6LO8 - chains E and F of the 10 polymer chains in the assembly; structure by electron microscopy, 3.83 A resolution.

Chain E:
Name: Mitochondrial import inner membrane translocase subunit TIM9
Source organism: Saccharomyces cerevisiae (strain ATCC 204508 / S288c)
UniProtKB: O74700 (TIM9_YEAST); numbering as in UniProt (aligned over 1-87)
Sequence (87 residues; row label = number of the first residue in the row):
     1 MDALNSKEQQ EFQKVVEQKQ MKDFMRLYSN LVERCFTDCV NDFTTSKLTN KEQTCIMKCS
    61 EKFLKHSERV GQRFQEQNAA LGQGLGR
Unresolved in the structure: 1, 82-87
Cystine bridges: C35-C59, C39-C55
Curated features (UniProtKB/Swiss-Prot):
  - motif: C35 to C59 (Twin CX3C motif)
  - modified residue: M1 (N-acetylmethionine)
  - mutagenesis: V40 (V40A: In tim9-3; impairs the import of mitochondrial carrier proteins into mitochondria; when associated with P-60), E52 (E52G: In tim9-19; impairs the import of mitochondrial carrier proteins into mitochondria), S60 (S60P: In tim9-3; impairs the import of mitochondrial carrier proteins into mitochondria; when associated with A-40), S67 (S67C: Impairs the import of mitochondrial carrier proteins into mitochondria)

Chain F:
Name: Mitochondrial import inner membrane translocase subunit TIM12
Source organism: Saccharomyces cerevisiae (strain ATCC 204508 / S288c)
UniProtKB: P32830 (TIM12_YEAST); numbering as in UniProt (aligned over 1-109)
Sequence (109 residues; each row starts with the number of its first residue):
     1 MSFFLNSLRG NQEVSQEKLD VAGVQFDAMC STFNNILSTC LEKCIPHEGF GEPDLTKGEQ
    61 CCIDRCVAKM HYSNRLIGGF VQTRGFGPEN QLRHYSRFVA KEIADDSKK
Unresolved in the structure: 1-14, 99-109
Cystine bridges: C40-C66, C44-C62
Curated features (UniProtKB/Swiss-Prot):
  - motif: C40 to C66 (Twin CX3C motif)
  - modified residue: S2 (N-acetylserine)

How chain E and chain F interact:
Pairs across the interface (51; chain E residue first):
  D2(E) - V21(F)
  D2(E) - A22(F)
  D2(E) - Q25(F)
  L4(E) - K18(F)
  E8(E) - S15(F)  hydrogen bond (side chain-backbone)
  E8(E) - K18(F)  salt bridge
  F12(E) - L19(F)  hydrophobic
  F12(E) - A22(F)  hydrophobic
  K19(E) - G23(F)  hydrogen bond (side chain-backbone)
  K19(E) - F26(F)
  K19(E) - D27(F)  salt bridge
  D23(E) - C30(F)  hydrogen bond
  D23(E) - N34(F)  hydrogen bond
  R26(E) - N34(F)
  L27(E) - L37(F)  hydrophobic
  R34(E) - L41(F)
  R34(E) - I45(F)
  R34(E) - P46(F)
  R34(E) - H47(F)
  D38(E) - H47(F)  salt bridge
  D38(E) - F50(F)
  C39(E) - F50(F)  hydrophobic
  K58(E) - F50(F)
  K58(E) - G51(F)
  K58(E) - P53(F)
  C59(E) - F50(F)  hydrophobic
  E61(E) - P53(F)
  K62(E) - F50(F)
  K62(E) - E52(F)
  K62(E) - E59(F)  salt bridge
  F63(E) - L41(F)  hydrophobic
  K65(E) - D54(F)  salt bridge
  K65(E) - L55(F)
  H66(E) - L37(F)  hydrogen bond (side chain-backbone)
  H66(E) - C40(F)
  H66(E) - L41(F)  hydrogen bond (side chain-backbone)
  H66(E) - I45(F)
  H66(E) - I63(F)
  S67(E) - L37(F)
  R69(E) - Q60(F)
  R69(E) - I63(F)
  R69(E) - D64(F)  salt bridge
  V70(E) - F33(F)  hydrophobic
  V70(E) - I63(F)  hydrophobic
  G71(E) - F33(F)
  R73(E) - D64(F)  salt bridge
  R73(E) - V67(F)
  F74(E) - I36(F)  hydrophobic
  Q77(E) - A68(F)
  N78(E) - H71(F)
  L81(E) - R75(F)
Other interface residues (no listed pair), chain E (29 interface residues in all): V16, C55
Other interface residues (no listed pair), chain F (34 interface residues in all): M29

In short:
29 residues of chain E and 34 residues of chain F are in contact; the contacts include 6 hydrogen bonds and 7
salt bridges. Polar pairs include E8(E)-K18(F), K19(E)-D27(F) and D38(E)-H47(F). From UniProt: 4 mutagenesis
sites on chain E.
Here chain E is Mitochondrial import inner membrane translocase subunit TIM9 and chain F is Mitochondrial
import inner membrane translocase subunit TIM12, both from Saccharomyces cerevisiae (strain ATCC 204508 /
S288c). Entry 6LO8 (Cryo-EM structure of the TIM22 complex from yeast) was determined by electron microscopy.
